PDB entry 2NVX | X-ray diffraction, 3.60 A resolution | chains B and J of the 13 polymer chains in the assembly

[Chain B]
Name: DNA-directed RNA polymerase II 140 kDa polypeptide
Source organism: Saccharomyces cerevisiae
Notes: EC 2.7.7.6
Reference sequence: P08518 (RPB2_YEAST); numbering as in UniProt (aligned over 1-1224)
Sequence (1224 residues; row label = number of the first residue in the row):
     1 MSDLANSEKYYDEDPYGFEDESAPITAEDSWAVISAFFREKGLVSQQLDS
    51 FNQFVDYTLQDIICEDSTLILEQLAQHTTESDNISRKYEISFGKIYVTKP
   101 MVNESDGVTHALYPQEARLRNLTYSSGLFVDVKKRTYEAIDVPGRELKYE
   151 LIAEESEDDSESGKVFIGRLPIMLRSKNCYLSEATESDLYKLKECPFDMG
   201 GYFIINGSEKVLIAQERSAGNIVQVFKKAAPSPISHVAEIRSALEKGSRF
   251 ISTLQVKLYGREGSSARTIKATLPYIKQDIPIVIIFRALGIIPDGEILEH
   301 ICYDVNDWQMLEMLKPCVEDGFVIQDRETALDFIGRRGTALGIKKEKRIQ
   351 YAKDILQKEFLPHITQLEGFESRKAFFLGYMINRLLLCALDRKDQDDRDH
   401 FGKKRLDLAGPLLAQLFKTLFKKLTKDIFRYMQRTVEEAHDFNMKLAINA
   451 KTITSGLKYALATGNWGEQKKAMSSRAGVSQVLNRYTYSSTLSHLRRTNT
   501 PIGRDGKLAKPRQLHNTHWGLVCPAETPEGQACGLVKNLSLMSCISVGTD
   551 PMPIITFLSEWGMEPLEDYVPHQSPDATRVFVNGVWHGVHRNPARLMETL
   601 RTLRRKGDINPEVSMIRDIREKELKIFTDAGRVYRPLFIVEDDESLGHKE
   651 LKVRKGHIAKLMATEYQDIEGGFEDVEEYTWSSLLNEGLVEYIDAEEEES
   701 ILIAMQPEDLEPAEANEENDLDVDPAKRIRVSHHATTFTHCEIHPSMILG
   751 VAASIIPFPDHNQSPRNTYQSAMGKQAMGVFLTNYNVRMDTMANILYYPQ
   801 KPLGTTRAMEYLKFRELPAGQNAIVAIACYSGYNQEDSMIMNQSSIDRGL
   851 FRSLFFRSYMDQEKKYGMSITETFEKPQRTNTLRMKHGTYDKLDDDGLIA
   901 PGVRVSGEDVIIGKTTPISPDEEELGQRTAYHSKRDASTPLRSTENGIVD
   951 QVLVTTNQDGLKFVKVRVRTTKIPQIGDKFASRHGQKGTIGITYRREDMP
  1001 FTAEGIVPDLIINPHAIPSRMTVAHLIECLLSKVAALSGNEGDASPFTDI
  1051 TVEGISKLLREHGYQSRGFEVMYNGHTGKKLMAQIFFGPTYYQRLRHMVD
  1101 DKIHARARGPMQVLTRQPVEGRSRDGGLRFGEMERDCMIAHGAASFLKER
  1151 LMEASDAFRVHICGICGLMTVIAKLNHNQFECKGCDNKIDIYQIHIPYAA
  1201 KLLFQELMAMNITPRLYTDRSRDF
Unresolved in the structure: 1-19, 71-87, 135-163, 438-445, 503-508, 669-676, 715-721, 866-868, 922-932, 1223-1224
Residues lining bound ligands: deoxyuridine-5'-triphosphate (DUT): E529, R766, Y769, D837, K987, S1019, R1020

[Chain J]
Name: DNA-directed RNA polymerases I/II/III subunit 10
Source organism: Saccharomyces cerevisiae
Notes: EC 2.7.7.6
Reference sequence: P22139 (RPAB5_YEAST); numbering as in UniProt (aligned over 1-70)
Sequence (70 residues; row label = number of the first residue in the row):
     1 MIVPVRCFSCGKVVGDKWESYLNLLQEDELDEGTALSRLGLKRYCCRRMI
    51 LTHVDLIEKFLRYNPLEKRD
Unresolved in the structure: 66-70
Swiss-Prot annotation at these positions:
  - binding site (Zn(2+)): C7, C10, C45, C46
  - cross-link: K59 (Glycyl lysine isopeptide (Lys-Gly) (interchain with G-Cter in ubiquitin))
Ion coordination: Zn2+: C7, C10, C45, C46

[Chain B / chain J interface]
Contacting residue pairs (65):
  E186(B) with R62(J), salt bridge
  Y190(B) with K59(J); R62(J); Y63(J)
  K193(B) with P65(J)
  C195(B) with Y63(J)
  P196(B) with Y63(J)
  F197(B) with K59(J)
  T783(B) with K59(J); F60(J); Y63(J)
  N784(B) with Y63(J), hydrogen bond (backbone-side chain)
  Y785(B) with M1(J); F60(J), hydrophobic
  I795(B) with M1(J), hydrophobic
  L796(B) with M1(J)
  Y797(B) with M1(J)
  Y798(B) with M1(J); I2(J); P4(J), hydrophobic
  P799(B) with M1(J)
  Q800(B) with R48(J), hydrogen bond (side chain-backbone); T52(J)
  K801(B) with L51(J); T52(J), hydrogen bond (backbone-backbone); V54(J)
  R815(B) with V54(J)
  E816(B) with V54(J); L56(J); K59(J), salt bridge
  P818(B) with V54(J), hydrophobic
  N822(B) with R48(J), hydrogen bond (backbone-side chain); T52(J)
  A823(B) with R48(J)
  I824(B) with S9(J); Y44(J), hydrophobic; R48(J)
  S845(B) with F8(J)
  R848(B) with C7(J); F8(J), hydrogen bond (side chain-backbone); C10(J); G11(J)
  G849(B) with F8(J)
  L850(B) with F8(J)
  R996(B) with C10(J), hydrogen bond (side chain-backbone)
  E1004(B) with R43(J), hydrogen bond (backbone-side chain)
  I1006(B) with R43(J)
  V1007(B) with S9(J)
  D1009(B) with F8(J); S9(J), hydrogen bond; R48(J), salt bridge
  A1035(B) with L51(J)
  A1036(B) with Y44(J); R47(J), hydrogen bond (backbone-side chain)
  L1037(B) with Y44(J), hydrophobic; R47(J), hydrogen bond (backbone-side chain)
  S1038(B) with G33(J)
  G1039(B) with E32(J); G33(J); R47(J); L51(J)
  N1040(B) with L51(J)
  Y1064(B) with Y44(J), hydrophobic
  E1070(B) with Y44(J), hydrogen bond
  F1087(B) with Y44(J)
Other interface residues (no listed pair), chain B (47 interface residues in all): E194, V780, L803, L817, Q821, N842, P1089
Other interface residues (no listed pair), chain J (31 interface residues in all): V3, V5, R6, D31, L36, K42, C45, M49

[Overview]
The interface between chain B and chain J involves 47 residues on one side and 31 on the other; the contacts
include 11 hydrogen bonds and 3 salt bridges. Among the polar pairs are E186(B)-R62(J), E816(B)-K59(J) and
D1009(B)-R48(J). Bound to chain B: deoxyuridine-5'-triphosphate.
Chain B is DNA-directed RNA polymerase II 140 kDa polypeptide and chain J is DNA-directed RNA polymerases
I/II/III subunit 10, both from Saccharomyces cerevisiae; the structure, RNA polymerase II elongation complex
in 5 mM Mg+2 with 2'-dUTP, was determined by X-ray diffraction together with 2E2H, 2E2I, 2E2J, 2NVQ, 2NVT,
2NVY, 2NVZ and 2YU9 from the same study.
